6Y31 - chain A; structure by X-ray diffraction, 4.00 A resolution (low resolution: residue-level contacts below are approximate; hydrogen-bond / salt-bridge calls are withheld).

== Chain A ==
Name: Signal recognition particle 54 kDa protein
Source organism: Homo sapiens
Reference sequence: P61011 (SRP54_HUMAN); residue numbers follow UniProt; this construct covers 1-116, 118-296
Amino-acid sequence (303 residues; each row starts with the number of its first residue; note: 1 number in that range is skipped by the numbering (no residue carries it; nothing is unmodelled there); numbers below 1 keep their minus sign (Met-7 is residue -7)):
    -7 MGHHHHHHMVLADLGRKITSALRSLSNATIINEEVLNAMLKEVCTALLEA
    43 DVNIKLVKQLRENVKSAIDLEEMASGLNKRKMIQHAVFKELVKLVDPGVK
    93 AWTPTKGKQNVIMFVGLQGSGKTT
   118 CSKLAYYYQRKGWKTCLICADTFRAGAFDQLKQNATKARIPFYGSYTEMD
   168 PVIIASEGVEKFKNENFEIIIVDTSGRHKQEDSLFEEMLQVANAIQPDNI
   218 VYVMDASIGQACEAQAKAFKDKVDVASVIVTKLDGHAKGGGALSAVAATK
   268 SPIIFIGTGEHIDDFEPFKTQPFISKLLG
Not modelled in the structure: -7 to 0, 142-146
Differences from the reference sequence: initiating methionine (-7); expression tag (-6 to 0)
Swiss-Prot annotation at these positions:
  - binding site (GTP): Gly108 to Thr115, Asp190 to Arg194, Thr248 to Asp251
  - natural variant: Gly113 (G113R: In SCN8), Thr115 (T115A: In SCN8), Cys118 (C118Y: In SCN8), Cys136 (C136Y: In SCN8), Ala223 (A223D: In SCN8), Gly226 (G226E: In SCN8), Gly274 (G274D: In SCN8)

== Overview ==
Curated annotation (UniProt) lists 17 GTP-binding residues.
Chain A is Signal recognition particle 54 kDa protein (Homo sapiens); the structure, NG domain of human SRP54
T117 deletion mutant, was determined by X-ray diffraction together with 6Y2Z, 6Y30 and 6Y32 from the same
study.
